PDB entry 2QKI | X-ray diffraction, 2.40 A resolution | chains A and G of the 4 polymer chains in the assembly

Chain A:
Name: Complement C3
Organism: Homo sapiens
UniProt: P01024 (CO3_HUMAN); residues 1-643 here correspond to UniProt positions 23-665 (UniProt number = residue number + 22)
Amino-acid sequence (643 residues; row label = number of the first residue in the row):
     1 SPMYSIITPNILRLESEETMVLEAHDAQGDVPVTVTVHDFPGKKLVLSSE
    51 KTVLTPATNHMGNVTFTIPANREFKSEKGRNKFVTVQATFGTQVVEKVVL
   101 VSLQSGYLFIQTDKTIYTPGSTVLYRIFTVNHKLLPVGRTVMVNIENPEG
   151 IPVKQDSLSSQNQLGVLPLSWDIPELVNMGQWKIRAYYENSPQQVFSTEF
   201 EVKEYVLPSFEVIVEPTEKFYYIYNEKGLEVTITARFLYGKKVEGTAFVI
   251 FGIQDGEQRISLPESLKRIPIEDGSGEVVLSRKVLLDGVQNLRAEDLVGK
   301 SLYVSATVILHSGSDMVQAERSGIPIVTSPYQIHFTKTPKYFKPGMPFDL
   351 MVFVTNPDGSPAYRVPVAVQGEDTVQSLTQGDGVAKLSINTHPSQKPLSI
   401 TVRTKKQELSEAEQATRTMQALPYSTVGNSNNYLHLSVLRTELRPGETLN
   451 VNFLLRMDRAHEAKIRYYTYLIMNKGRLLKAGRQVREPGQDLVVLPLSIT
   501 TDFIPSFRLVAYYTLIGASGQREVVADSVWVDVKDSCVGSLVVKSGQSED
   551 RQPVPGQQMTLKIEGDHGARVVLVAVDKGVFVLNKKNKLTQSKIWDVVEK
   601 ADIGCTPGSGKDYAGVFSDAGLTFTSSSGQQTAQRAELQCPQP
Unresolved in the structure: 1, 73-78, 291-292, 549-551
Disulfide bonds: C605-C640
Glycans and other covalent adducts: N-acetylglucosamine (NAG) linked to N63
Ion coordination: K+: P505, D532, V533, D535
Curated features (UniProtKB/Swiss-Prot):
  - site: S519, G520 (Microbial infection: Cleavage)
  - modified residue (Phosphoserine): S16, S48, S275, S281
  - glycosylation: N63 (N-linked (GlcNAc...) asparagine)
From the paper describing this entry:
  - binding site for bromide ion: R459
  - conformationally variable residues (loop rearrangement, side-chain flip): P347, N390, H392, P393, R456
  - specificity-determining residues: G345, H392, P393, L454, R459 (by similarity / conservation)

Chain G:
Name: compstatin
Amino-acid sequence (15 residues; numbered 0 to 14; the number before each row is that of its first residue; numbering starts at 0):
     0 XICVWQDWGAHRCTX
Modified residues: ACE (acetyl group) at position 0; NH2 (amino group) at position 14
Disulfide bonds: C2-C12
From the paper describing this entry:
  - contacts within the chain: W4-C12
  - binding site for bromide ion: D6

How chain A and chain G interact:
Contacting residue pairs (36):
  G345(A) - C2(G)
  G345(A) - V3(G)
  G345(A) - W4(G)  hydrogen bond (backbone-backbone)
  M346(A) - V3(G)  hydrophobic
  P347(A) - ACE_0(G)
  P347(A) - C2(G)
  P347(A) - V3(G)
  S388(A) - ACE_0(G)
  N390(A) - ACE_0(G)
  N390(A) - I1(G)  hydrogen bond (side chain-backbone)
  N390(A) - C2(G)  hydrogen bond (side chain-backbone)
  T391(A) - W4(G)  hydrogen bond (backbone-side chain)
  H392(A) - W4(G)
  P393(A) - W4(G)  hydrophobic
  L454(A) - V3(G)  hydrophobic
  L455(A) - Q5(G)
  L455(A) - W7(G)  hydrophobic
  R456(A) - V3(G)
  R456(A) - W4(G)  hydrogen bond (side chain-backbone)
  R456(A) - Q5(G)
  M457(A) - Q5(G)
  M457(A) - W7(G)  hydrogen bond (backbone-side chain)
  D458(A) - W7(G)
  R459(A) - D6(G)
  R459(A) - W7(G)
  E462(A) - W7(G)
  R486(A) - W7(G)
  G489(A) - W7(G)
  G489(A) - G8(G)
  Q490(A) - W7(G)
  D491(A) - Q5(G)  hydrogen bond
  D491(A) - W7(G)
  D491(A) - G8(G)
  D491(A) - A9(G)  hydrogen bond (side chain-backbone)
  D491(A) - H10(G)  hydrogen bond (side chain-backbone)
  L492(A) - H10(G)
Interface residues without a listed pair, chain A (21 interface residues in all): I389
Interface residues without a listed pair, chain G (12 interface residues in all): R11
The authors on this interface:
  - pairs named by the authors: M346(A)-V3(G) (hydrophobic contact), P347(A)-V3(G) (hydrophobic contact), L454(A)-V3(G) (hydrophobic contact), L455(A)-W7(G) (hydrophobic contact), R456(A)-V3(G) (hydrophobic contact), M457(A)-W7(G) (backbone contact), R459(A)-W7(G) (hydrophobic contact), E462(A)-W7(G) (hydrophobic contact)
  - interface residues, chain A: G345(A), H392(A), P393(A)
  - interface residues, chain G: V3(G), W4(G), W7(G)

Overview:
Chain A and chain G form an interface of 21 and 12 residues respectively, with 9 hydrogen bonds. Polar pairs
include N390(A)-I1(G), N390(A)-C2(G) and T391(A)-W4(G). The authors report hydrophobic contacts between
M346(A) and V3(G), P347(A) and V3(G) and L454(A) and V3(G) among others; a backbone contact between M457(A)
and W7(G). From the paper: a binding site for bromide ion at R459(A) and D6(G); interface residues G345(A),
H392(A) and V3(G) among others.
Chain A is Complement C3 (Homo sapiens) and chain G is compstatin; the structure, Human C3c in complex with
the inhibitor compstatin, was determined by X-ray diffraction.
